PDB entry 8CEN | electron microscopy, 3.00 A resolution | chains N and W of the 46 polymer chains in the assembly

# Chain N
Molecule: Nontemplate DNA
Sequence (209 nucleotides; row label = number of the first residue in the row; numbers below 1 keep their minus sign (DA-73 is residue -73)):
   -73 AGCACGCTGTGTATATAATAGCTATGGAACGTTCGATTCACCTCCGATGT
   -23 GTGTTGTACATACATAAAAATATCATAGCTCTTCTGCGCTGTGTTGGTCG
    27 TAGACAGCTCTAGCACCGCTTAAACGCACGTACGCGCTGTCCCCCGCGTT
    77 TTAACCGCCAAGGGGATTACTCCCTAGTCTCCAGGCACGTGTCAGATATA
   127 TACATCGAT
Not modelled in the structure: 0-135

# Chain W
Name: Transcription initiation factor IIE subunit alpha
Source organism: Saccharomyces cerevisiae
UniProt: P36100 (T2EA_YEAST); residue numbers follow UniProt; this construct covers 1-482
Chain sequence (492 residues; row label = number of the first residue in the row):
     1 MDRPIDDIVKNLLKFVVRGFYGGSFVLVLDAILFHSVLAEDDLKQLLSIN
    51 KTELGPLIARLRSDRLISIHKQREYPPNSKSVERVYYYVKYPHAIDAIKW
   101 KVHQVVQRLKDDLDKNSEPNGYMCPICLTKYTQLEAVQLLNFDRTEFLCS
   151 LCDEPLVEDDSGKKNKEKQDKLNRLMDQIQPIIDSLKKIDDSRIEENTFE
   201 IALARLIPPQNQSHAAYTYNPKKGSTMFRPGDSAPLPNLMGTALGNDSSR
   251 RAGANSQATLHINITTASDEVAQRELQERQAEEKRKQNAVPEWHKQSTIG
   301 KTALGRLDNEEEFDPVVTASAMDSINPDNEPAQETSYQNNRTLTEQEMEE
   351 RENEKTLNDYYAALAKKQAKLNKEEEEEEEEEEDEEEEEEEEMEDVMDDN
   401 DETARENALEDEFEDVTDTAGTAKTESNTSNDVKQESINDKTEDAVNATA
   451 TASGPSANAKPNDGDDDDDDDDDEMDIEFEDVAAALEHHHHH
Not modelled in the structure: 1, 228-257, 307-348, 370-408, 417-492
Construct notes: expression tag (483-492)
UniProt features mapped onto this chain:
  - zinc finger: Cys124 to Cys152 (C4-type)
Metal / ion sites: Zn2+: Cys124, Cys127, Cys149, Cys152

# How chain N and chain W interact
Residue-residue contacts - 5 pairs, chain N then chain W:
  DA-46(N) with Asn50(W), phosphate contact; Thr52(W), hydrogen bond to the phosphate
  DA-45(N) with Asn50(W), phosphate contact; Lys51(W), salt bridge to the phosphate
  DC-44(N) with Lys51(W), salt bridge to the phosphate
Interface residues without a listed pair, chain N (4 interface residues in all): DT-42
Interface residues without a listed pair, chain W (5 interface residues in all): Lys44, Lys80

# Overview
The interface between chain N and chain W involves 4 residues on one side and 5 on the other; the contacts
include 1 hydrogen bond and 2 salt bridges. Polar contacts include DA-46(N)-Thr52(W), DA-45(N)-Lys51(W) and
DC-44(N)-Lys51(W). Cys124(W), Cys127(W), Cys149(W) and Cys152(W) coordinate Zn2+.
Here chain N is Nontemplate DNA and chain W is Transcription initiation factor IIE subunit alpha
(Saccharomyces cerevisiae). Entry 8CEN (Yeast RNA polymerase II transcription pre-initiation complex with core
Mediator) was determined by electron microscopy (same publication as 8CEO).
